3UYS - chain A; structure by X-ray diffraction, 2.30 A resolution.

# Chain A
Name: Casein kinase I isoform delta
From: Homo sapiens
Notes: EC 2.7.11.1
UniProtKB: P48730 (KC1D_HUMAN); numbering as in UniProt (aligned over 1-294)
Amino-acid sequence (296 residues; numbered -1 to 294; the number before each row is that of its first residue; numbers below 1 keep their minus sign (Gly-1 is residue -1)):
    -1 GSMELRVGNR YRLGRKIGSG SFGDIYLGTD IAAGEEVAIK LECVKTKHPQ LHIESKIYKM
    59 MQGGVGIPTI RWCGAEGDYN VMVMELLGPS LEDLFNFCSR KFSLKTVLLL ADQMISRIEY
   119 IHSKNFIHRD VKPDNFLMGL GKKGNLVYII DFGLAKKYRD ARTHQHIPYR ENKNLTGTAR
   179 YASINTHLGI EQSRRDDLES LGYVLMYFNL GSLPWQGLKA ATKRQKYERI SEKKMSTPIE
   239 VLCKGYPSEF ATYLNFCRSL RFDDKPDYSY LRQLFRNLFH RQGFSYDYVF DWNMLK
Disordered / not traced: -1 to 3, 15-20, 43-46
Construct notes: expression tag (-1 to 0)
Curated features (UniProtKB/Swiss-Prot):
  - active site: Asp128 (Proton acceptor)
  - binding site (ATP): Ile15 to Ile23, Lys38
  - natural variant: Thr44 (T44A: In FASPS2), His46 (H46R: In FASPS2), Ser97 (S97C: In breast cancer samples)
  - mutagenesis: Lys38 (K38M: Impaired kinase activity and abnormal subcellular localization with exclusive accumulation to the nucleus), Thr176 (T176I: Impaired kinase activity and abnormal subcellular localization with exclusive accumulation to the nucleus)

# Overview
UniProt lists active-site residue Asp128, 10 ATP-binding residues and 2 mutagenesis sites.
Chain A is Casein kinase I isoform delta (Homo sapiens); the structure, Crystal structure of apo human ck1d,
was determined by X-ray diffraction, deposited together with 3UYT and 3UZP.
